PDB entry 4KVG | X-ray diffraction, 1.65 A resolution | chains A and B

Chain A:
Molecule: Ras-related protein Rap-1A
From: Homo sapiens
Reference sequence: P62834 (RAP1A_HUMAN); residue numbers follow UniProt; this construct covers 1-167
Chain sequence (168 residues; row label = number of the first residue in the row; numbering starts at 0):
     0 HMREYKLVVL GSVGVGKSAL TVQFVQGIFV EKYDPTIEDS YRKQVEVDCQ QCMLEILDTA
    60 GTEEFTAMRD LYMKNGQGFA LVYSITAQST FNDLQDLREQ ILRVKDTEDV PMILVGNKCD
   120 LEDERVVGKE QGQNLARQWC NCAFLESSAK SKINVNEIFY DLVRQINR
Unresolved in the structure: 62-64
Sequence notes: expression tag (0); engineered mutation Val12 (Gly in P62834), Glu63 (Gln in P62834)
Bound ions: Mg2+: Ser17, Thr35 (together with GTP)
Residues lining bound ligands: GTP (guanosine-5'-triphosphate): Ser11, Val12, Gly13, Val14, Gly15, Lys16, Ser17, Ala18, Phe28, Val29, Glu30, Lys31, Tyr32, Asp33, Pro34, Thr35, Thr58, Ala59, Gly60, Asn116, Lys117, Asp119, Leu120, Ser147, Ala148, Lys149
Reported in the primary citation:
  - specificity-determining residues: Lys31
  - mutagenesis - G26N/I27H: unchanged binding to Amyloid beta A4 precursor protein-binding family B member 1-interacting protein (chain B)
  - mutagenesis - K31A, K31E, D33A, E37A, Y40A: decreased co-localization with Amyloid beta A4 precursor protein-binding family B member 1-interacting protein (chain B)

Chain B:
Molecule: Amyloid beta A4 precursor protein-binding family B member 1-interacting protein
From: Mus musculus
Notes: fragment: RA-PH domains
Reference sequence: Q8R5A3 (AB1IP_MOUSE); residues 179-437 here = UniProt positions 179-437
Chain sequence (260 residues; row label = number of the first residue in the row):
   178 MKKLVVKVHM DDSSTKSLMV DERQLARDVL DNLFEKTHCD CNVDWCLYEI YPELQIERVF
   238 EDHENVVEVL SDWTRDTENK VLFLEKEERY AVFKNPQNFY LDNKGKKENK ETNEKMNAKN
   298 KEYLLEESFC GTSIIVPELE GALYLKEDGK KSWKRRYFLL RASGIYYVPK GKTKTSRDLA
   358 CFIQFENVNI YYGIQCKMKY KAPTDHCFVL KHPQIQKESQ YIKYLCCDDA RTLSQWVMGI
   418 RIAKYGKTLY DNYQRAVARA
Unresolved in the structure: 279-292
Sequence notes: expression tag (178)
Reported in the primary citation:
  - specificity-determining residues: Glu212
  - mutagenesis - K193A, E212A, E212K, K213A: decreased co-localization with Ras-related protein Rap-1A (chain A)
  - self-association interface (contacts with another copy of this molecule): His389, Tyr398
  - mutagenesis - K193A, E212A, E212K, K213A: decreased signaling

Interface between chain A and chain B:
Pairs across the interface (22; chain A residue first):
  Val21(A) - His215(B)
  Gln25(A) - Thr214(B)  hydrogen bond (side chain-backbone)
  Gln25(A) - His215(B)
  Ile27(A) - His215(B)
  Val29(A) - His215(B)
  Lys31(A) - Glu212(B)  salt bridge
  Asp33(A) - Lys213(B)  salt bridge
  Ile36(A) - Val182(B)  hydrophobic
  Ile36(A) - Ser194(B)
  Ile36(A) - Leu195(B)
  Ile36(A) - Met196(B)
  Glu37(A) - Lys184(B)  salt bridge
  Glu37(A) - Lys193(B)
  Glu37(A) - Ser194(B)  hydrogen bond (backbone-backbone)
  Asp38(A) - Thr192(B)
  Asp38(A) - Lys193(B)
  Asp38(A) - Ser194(B)
  Ser39(A) - Ser191(B)
  Ser39(A) - Thr192(B)  hydrogen bond
  Tyr40(A) - Lys193(B)  hydrogen bond
  Arg41(A) - Asp189(B)
  Arg41(A) - Ser190(B)
Interface features reported in the paper:
  - pairs named by the authors: Gln25(A)-Thr214(B) (hydrogen bond), Ile27(A)-His215(B) (hydrophobic contact), Lys31(A)-Glu212(B) (salt bridge), Asp33(A)-Lys213(B) (hydrogen bond), Glu37(A)-Lys184(B) (hydrogen bond), Ser39(A)-Thr192(B) (hydrogen bond), Tyr40(A)-Lys193(B) (hydrogen bond)
  - interface residues, chain A: Gln25(A)
  - interface residues, chain B: Asp189(B)

In short:
Chain A and chain B form an interface of 12 and 14 residues respectively; the contacts include 4 hydrogen
bonds and 3 salt bridges. Among the polar pairs are Lys31(A)-Glu212(B), Asp33(A)-Lys213(B) and
Glu37(A)-Lys184(B). The paper describes hydrogen bonds between Gln25(A) and Thr214(B), Asp33(A) and Lys213(B)
and Glu37(A) and Lys184(B) among others; a hydrophobic contact between Ile27(A) and His215(B); a salt bridge
between Lys31(A) and Glu212(B). From the paper: K31A, K31E and D33A of chain A, among others, reduce
co-localization with Amyloid beta A4 precursor protein-binding family B member 1-interacting protein (chain
B); interface residues Gln25(A) and Asp189(B); 10 substitutions were tested in all.
Here chain A is Ras-related protein Rap-1A (Homo sapiens) and chain B is Amyloid beta A4 precursor
protein-binding family B member 1-interacting protein (Mus musculus). Entry 4KVG (Crystal structure of RIAM
RA-PH domains in complex with GTP bound Rap1) was determined by X-ray diffraction.
